PDB entry 9VEO | electron microscopy, 3.70 A resolution | chains F and E of the 8 polymer chains in the assembly

# Chain F
Protein: Calmodulin-1
Organism: Homo sapiens
Reference sequence: P0DP23 (CALM1_HUMAN); numbering as in UniProt (aligned over 1-149)
Sequence (149 residues; numbered 1 to 149; the number before each row is that of its first residue):
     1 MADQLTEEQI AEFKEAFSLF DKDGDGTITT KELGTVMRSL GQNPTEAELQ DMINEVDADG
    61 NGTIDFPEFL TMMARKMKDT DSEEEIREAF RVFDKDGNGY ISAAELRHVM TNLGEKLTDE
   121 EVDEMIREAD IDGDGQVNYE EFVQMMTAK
Unresolved in the structure: 1-5
Curated features (UniProtKB/Swiss-Prot):
  - binding site (Ca(2+)): Asp-21, Asp-23, Asp-25, Thr-27, Glu-32, Asp-57, Asp-59, Asn-61, Thr-63, Glu-68, Asp-94, Asp-96, Asn-98, Tyr-100, Glu-105, Asp-130, Asp-132, Asp-134, Gln-136, Glu-141
  - modified residue: Ala-2 (N-acetylalanine), Lys-22 (N6-acetyllysine), Thr-45 (Phosphothreonine), Ser-82 (Phosphoserine), Lys-95 (N6-acetyllysine), Tyr-100 (Phosphotyrosine), Ser-102 (Phosphoserine), Thr-111 (Phosphothreonine), Lys-116 (N6,N6,N6-trimethyllysine), Tyr-139 (Phosphotyrosine)
  - cross-link: Lys-22 (Glycyl lysine isopeptide (Lys-Gly) (interchain with G-Cter in SUMO2))
  - natural variant: Asn-54 (N54I: In CPVT4), Phe-90 (F90L: In LQT14), Asn-98 (N98S: In CPVT4), Asp-130 (D130G: In LQT14), Glu-141 (E141G: In LQT14; E141V: In LQT14), Phe-142 (F142L: In LQT14)
Ligand contacts:
  - Ca2+ (CA), molecule 1: Asp-21, Asp-23, Asp-25, Thr-27, Thr-29
  - Ca2+ (CA), molecule 2: Asp-57, Gly-60, Asn-61, Gly-62, Thr-63, Ile-64, Pro-67

# Chain E
Protein: Potassium voltage-gated channel subfamily KQT member 1
Organism: Homo sapiens
Reference sequence: P51787 (KCNQ1_HUMAN); residues 76-620 here = UniProt positions 76-620
Sequence (546 residues; row label = number of the first residue in the row):
    75 MASDLGPRPP VSLDPRVSIY STRRPVLART HVQGRVYNFL ERPTGWKCFV YHFAVFLIVL
   135 VCLIFSVLST IEQYAALATG TLFWMEIVLV VFFGTEYVVR LWSAGCRSKY VGLWGRLRFA
   195 RKPISIIDLI VVVASMVVLC VGSKGQVFAT SAIRGIRFLQ ILRMLHVDRQ GGTWRLLGSV
   255 VFIHRQELIT TLYIGFLGLI FSSYFVYLAE KDAVNESGRV EFGSYADALW WGVVTVTTIG
   315 YGDKVPQTWV GKTIASCFSV FAISFFALPA GILGSGFALK VQQKQRQKHF NRQIPAAASL
   375 IQTAWRCYAA ENPDSSTWKI YIRKAPRSHT LLSPSPKPKK SVVVKKKKFK LDKDNGVTPG
   435 EKMLTVPHIT CDPPEERRLD HFSVDGYDSS VRKSPTLLEV SMPHFMRTNS FAEDLDLEGE
   495 TLLTPITHIS QLREHHRATI KVIRRMQYFV AKKKFQQARK PYDVRDVIEQ YSQGHLNLMV
   555 RIKELQRRLD QSIGKPSLFI SVSEKSKDRG SNTIGARLNR VEDKVTQLDQ RLALITDMLH
   615 QLLSLH
Unresolved in the structure: 75-103, 219-224, 388-505, 538-541, 563-620
Sequence notes: initiating methionine (75)
Curated features (UniProtKB/Swiss-Prot):
  - region: Met-238 to Gly-246 (Interaction with KCNE3), Ala-370 to Tyr-382 (Interaction with CALM), Lys-515 to Phe-529 (Interaction with CALM), Pro-535 to Leu-572 (Interaction with KCNE1 C-terminus), Ile-588 to Leu-616 (Interaction with AKAP9), Gly-589 to His-620 (C-terminal assembly domain (tetramerization))
  - binding site (a 1,2-diacyl-sn-glycero-3-phospho-(1D-myo-inositol-4,5-bisphosphate)): Gln-244
  - modified residue (Phosphoserine): Ser-407, Ser-409
  - glycosylation: Asn-289 (N-linked (GlcNAc...) asparagine)
  - natural variant: Tyr-111 (Y111C: In LQT1; uncertain significance), Glu-115 (E115G: In LQT1), Pro-117 (P117L: In LQT1; uncertain significance), Cys-122 (C122Y: In LQT1), Phe-127 (F127L: In LQT1; uncertain significance), Val-133 (V133I: In LQT1), Leu-134 (L134P: In LQT1; uncertain significance), Cys-136 (C136F: In LQT1), Leu-137 (L137F: In LQT1; uncertain significance), Ser-140 (S140G: In ATFB3), Thr-144 (T144A: In LQT1; uncertain significance), Glu-146 (E146K: In LQT1; uncertain significance), 154 further natural variant entries in UniProt
  - mutagenesis: Arg-231 (R231A: Strongly inhibits SLC5A3 transporter activity), Val-324 (V324L: Has a voltage-gated potassium channel activity. Inhibition of voltage-gated potassium channel activity by KCNE4), Lys-326 (K326R: Has a voltage-gated potassium channel activity. Disrupts KCNE4-mediated voltage-gated potassium channel activity inhibition), Thr-327 (T327V: Has a voltage-gated potassium channel activity. Disrupts KCNE4-mediated voltage-gated potassium channel activity inhibition), Ile-328 (I328L: Has a voltage-gated potassium channel activity. Inhibition of voltage-gated potassium channel activity by KCNE4), Ser-338 (S338C: Inhibits voltage-gated potassium channel activity), Phe-340 (F340C: Inhibits voltage-gated potassium channel activity), Ile-375 (I375D: Reduced protein expression, probably due to misfolding and proteasomal degradation. No detectable electrophysiological activity. Reduced electrophysiological activity in the presence of KCNE1), Val-516 (V516D: Reduced protein expression, probably due to misfolding and proteasomal degradation. Significantly reduced electrophysiological activity ...), Lys-526 (K526N: Decreased interaction with PIP2 and calmodulin/CALM in the presence of calcium. Insensitive to gating modulation by calcified CALM. Impaired IKS current ...), Lys-527 (K527N: Decreased interaction with PIP2 and calmodulin/CALM in the presence of calcium. Decreased interaction with PIP2 and CALM in the presence of calcium; when associated with N-526 ...), Gly-589 (G589M: No effect), 4 further mutagenesis entries in UniProt
Ligand contacts:
  - PtdIns(4,5)P2 (PT5; [(2R)-1-octadecanoyloxy-3-[oxidanyl-[(1R,2R,3S,4R,5R,6S)-2,3,6-tris(oxidanyl)-4,5-diphosphonooxy-cyclohexyl]oxy-phospho ryl]oxy-propan-2-yl] (8Z)-icosa-5,8,11,14-tetraenoate), molecule 1: Tyr-111, Arg-181, Lys-183, Tyr-184, Lys-196, Pro-197, Leu-239, Gly-245, Trp-248, Arg-249, Leu-251, Gly-252
  - PtdIns(4,5)P2 (PT5), molecule 2: Val-255, Phe-256, Arg-259, Leu-262, Ile-263, Leu-266

# How chain F and chain E interact
Pairs across the interface (21):
  Met-52(F) / Val-524(E)  hydrophobic
  Ser-82(F) / Tyr-522(E)  hydrogen bond
  Glu-85(F) / Phe-529(E)
  Ile-86(F) / Ala-378(E)  hydrophobic
  Ile-86(F) / Tyr-522(E)
  Ala-89(F) / Ala-371(E)
  Ala-89(F) / Leu-374(E)  hydrophobic
  Ala-89(F) / Ile-375(E)  hydrophobic
  Ala-89(F) / Phe-529(E)  hydrophobic
  Phe-90(F) / Ile-375(E)  hydrophobic
  Val-92(F) / Gln-367(E)
  Val-92(F) / Ile-368(E)  hydrophobic
  Phe-93(F) / Ile-368(E)  hydrophobic
  Leu-113(F) / Ile-368(E)  hydrophobic
  Glu-115(F) / Thr-377(E)
  Glu-115(F) / Arg-380(E)  salt bridge
  Glu-121(F) / Trp-379(E)
  Met-125(F) / Trp-379(E)
  Met-145(F) / Tyr-382(E)
  Met-146(F) / Tyr-382(E)
  Lys-149(F) / Tyr-382(E)
Other interface residues (no listed pair), chain F (20 interface residues in all): Asp-51, Met-72, Met-73, Glu-88, Gly-114
Other interface residues (no listed pair), chain E (18 interface residues in all): Phe-364, Ala-372, Ser-373, Gln-376, Arg-519

# Overview
The interface between chain F and chain E involves 20 residues on one side and 18 on the other; the contacts
include 1 hydrogen bond and 1 salt bridge. Polar contacts include Glu-115(F)/Arg-380(E) and
Ser-82(F)/Tyr-522(E). Ligands of chain F: Ca2+. Bound to chain E: PtdIns(4,5)P2.
Chain F is Calmodulin-1 and chain E is Potassium voltage-gated channel subfamily KQT member 1, both from Homo
sapiens; the structure, structure of human KCNQ1-CaM-PIP2 complex with straight conformation, was determined
by electron microscopy together with 9WD8 and 9VEN from the same study.
